PDB entry 5W60 | X-ray diffraction, 1.80 A resolution | chain A

# Chain A
Molecule: Apoptosis regulator BAX
From: Homo sapiens
Reference sequence: Q07812 (BAX_HUMAN); residues 1-192 here = UniProt positions 1-192
Chain sequence (194 residues; each row starts with the number of its first residue):
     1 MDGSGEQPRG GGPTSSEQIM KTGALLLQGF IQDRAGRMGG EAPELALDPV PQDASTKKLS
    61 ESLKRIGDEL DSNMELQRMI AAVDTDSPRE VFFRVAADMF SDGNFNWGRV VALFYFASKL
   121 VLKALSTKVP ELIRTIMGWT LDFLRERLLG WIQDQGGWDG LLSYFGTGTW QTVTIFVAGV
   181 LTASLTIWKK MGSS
Not modelled in the structure: 1-10, 190-194
Differences from the reference sequence: engineered mutation Ser-62 (Cys in Q07812), Ser-126 (Cys in Q07812), Gly-168 (Pro in Q07812); expression tag (193-194)
Swiss-Prot annotation at these positions:
  - motif: Leu-59 to Asn-73 (BH3), Asp-98 to Ser-118 (BH1), Gly-150 to Phe-165 (BH2)
  - modified residue: Met-1 (N-acetylmethionine)
  - cross-link (Glycyl lysine isopeptide (Lys-Gly)): Lys-128 (interchain with G-Cter in ubiquitin), Lys-190 (interchain with G-Cter in ubiquitin)

# Summary
Chain A is Apoptosis regulator BAX (Homo sapiens); the structure, Crystal structure of BAXP168G monomer
cryo-protected with ethylene glycol, was determined by X-ray diffraction, deposited together with 5W5X, 5W5Z,
5W61, 5W62 and 5W63.
